PDB entry 7BPS | X-ray diffraction, 2.35 A resolution | chain A

# Chain A
Protein: Testis-expressed protein 101
Source organism: Mus musculus
Reference sequence: Q9JMI7 (TX101_MOUSE); residues 26-224 here = UniProt positions 26-224
Sequence (211 residues; row label = number of the first residue in the row):
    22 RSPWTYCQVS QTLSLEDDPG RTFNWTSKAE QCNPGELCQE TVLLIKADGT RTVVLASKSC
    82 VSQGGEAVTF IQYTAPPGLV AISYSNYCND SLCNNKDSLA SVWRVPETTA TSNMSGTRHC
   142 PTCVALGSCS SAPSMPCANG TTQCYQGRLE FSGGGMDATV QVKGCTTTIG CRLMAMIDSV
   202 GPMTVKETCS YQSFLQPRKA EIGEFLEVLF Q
Unresolved in the structure: 22-25, 125-136, 216-232
Sequence notes: expression tag (22-25, 225-232)
Disulfide bonds: Cys-28/Cys-59, Cys-53/Cys-81, Cys-109/Cys-114, Cys-141/Cys-165, Cys-144/Cys-150, Cys-158/Cys-186, Cys-192/Cys-210
Glycans and other covalent adducts: glycan linked to Asn-45; N-acetylglucosamine (NAG) linked to Asn-110
Curated features (UniProtKB/Swiss-Prot):
  - lipidation: Gly-224 (GPI-anchor amidated glycine)
  - glycosylation (N-linked (GlcNAc...) asparagine): Asn-45, Asn-110, Asn-134, Asn-160

# Overview
N-acetylglucosamine is covalently linked to Asn-110.
Chain A is Testis-expressed protein 101 (Mus musculus); the structure, Crystal structure of mouse TEX101, was
determined by X-ray diffraction (same publication as 7BPR).
